Entry 4RD9 (X-ray diffraction, 2.60 A resolution); this record covers chains A and B.

Chain A (and B):
Molecule: Amyloid-like protein 1
Source organism: Homo sapiens
Notes: chain B of this document is another copy of the same molecule, construct and numbering; everything in this record applies to it too
UniProtKB: P51693 (APLP1_HUMAN); residue numbers follow UniProt; this construct covers 292-494
Chain sequence (203 residues; row label = number of the first residue in the row):
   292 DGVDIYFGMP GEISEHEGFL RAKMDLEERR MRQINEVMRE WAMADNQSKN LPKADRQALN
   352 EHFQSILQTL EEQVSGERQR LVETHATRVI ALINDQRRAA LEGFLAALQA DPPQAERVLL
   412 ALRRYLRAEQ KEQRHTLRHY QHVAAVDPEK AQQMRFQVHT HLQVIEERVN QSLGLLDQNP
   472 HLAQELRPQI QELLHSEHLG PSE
Disordered / not traced: 292-301, 490-494 (chain B: 292-304, 493-494)
Swiss-Prot annotation at these positions:
  - region: Phe310 to Leu342 (Heparin-binding), Leu410 to Lys441 (Heparin-binding), Ala442 to Arg459 (Collagen-binding)
  - glycosylation (N-linked (GlcNAc...) asparagine): Asn337, Asn461
  - mutagenesis: His426 (H426A: Reduced affinity for heparin. Reduces homodimerization), Arg429 (R429A: Strongly reduced affinity for heparin. Strongly reduced homodimerization), His433 (H433A: Reduced affinity for heparin. Reduces homodimerization)

Chain A / chain B interface:
Contacting residue pairs (72):
  Glu318(A) with Gln432(B)
  Arg321(A) with Gln432(B)
  Met322(A) with Leu428(B); Arg429(B); Gln432(B)
  Ile325(A) with Tyr431(B), hydrophobic; Gln432(B)
  Asn326(A) with Leu428(B)
  Met329(A) with Tyr431(B), hydrophobic; Arg446(B); Val449(B), hydrophobic; Leu453(B), hydrophobic
  Trp332(A) with Phe447(B), hydrophobic; His450(B)
  Met334(A) with Pro492(B)
  Asp336(A) with His450(B), salt bridge; Gln454(B), hydrogen bond
  Gln355(A) with Arg446(B)
  Leu358(A) with Tyr431(B); Arg446(B)
  Gln359(A) with Gln443(B), hydrogen bond; Arg446(B)
  Glu362(A) with Tyr431(B), hydrogen bond; Ala435(B); Ala442(B); Gln443(B); Arg446(B), salt bridge
  Val365(A) with Ala435(B); Ala436(B), hydrophobic
  Ser366(A) with Ala435(B); Ala436(B); Pro439(B)
  Arg369(A) with Ala436(B); Val437(B)
  Gln424(A) with Asn326(B)
  Arg425(A) with Met322(B)
  Leu428(A) with Ile325(B), hydrophobic; Asn326(B)
  Arg429(A) with Glu318(B), salt bridge
  Tyr431(A) with Ile325(B), hydrophobic; Met329(B), hydrophobic; Leu358(B); Glu362(B), hydrogen bond
  Gln432(A) with Leu317(B); Glu318(B); Arg321(B); Met322(B)
  Ala435(A) with Glu362(B); Ser366(B)
  Ala436(A) with Val365(B), hydrophobic; Ser366(B); Arg369(B)
  Pro439(A) with Ser366(B)
  Ala442(A) with Glu362(B)
  Gln443(A) with Gln359(B), hydrogen bond; Glu362(B)
  Arg446(A) with Gln355(B), hydrogen bond; Leu358(B); Gln359(B); Glu362(B), salt bridge
  Phe447(A) with Trp332(B), hydrophobic; Asn351(B); Gln355(B)
  Val449(A) with Met329(B), hydrophobic
  His450(A) with Met329(B); Trp332(B); Ala333(B); Asp336(B), salt bridge
  Leu453(A) with Met329(B), hydrophobic
  Gln454(A) with Ala333(B); Asp336(B), hydrogen bond
  Glu457(A) with Ala333(B)
Interface residues without a listed pair, chain A (37 interface residues in all): Ala333, Asn351, His433
Interface residues without a listed pair, chain B (37 interface residues in all): Asn337, Gly491

Overview:
The chain A/chain B interface involves 37 residues from each chain; the contacts include 7 hydrogen bonds and
5 salt bridges. Among the polar pairs are Asp336(A)-His450(B), Glu362(A)-Arg446(B) and Arg429(A)-Glu318(B).
Curated annotation (UniProt) lists 3 mutagenesis sites on chain A.
Chain A and chain B are both Amyloid-like protein 1 (Homo sapiens); the structure, X-ray structure of the apo
form of the amyloid precursor protein-like protein 1 (APLP1) E2 domain, was determined by X-ray diffraction
(same publication as 4RDA).
